Entry 7SCZ (electron microscopy, 3.50 A resolution); this record covers chains I and C of the 11 polymer chains in the assembly.

[Chain I]
Molecule: 147-nt DNA strand
Sequence (147 nucleotides; row label = number of the first residue in the row; numbers below 1 keep their minus sign (DA-73 is residue -73)):
   -73 ATCGGATGTA TATATCTGAC ACGTGCCTGG AGACTAGGGA GTAATCCCCT TGGCGGTTAA
   -13 AACGCGGGGG ACAGCGCGTA CGTGCGTTTA AGCGGTGCTA GAGCTGTCTA CGACCAATTG
    47 AGCGGCCTCG GCACCGGGAT TCTCGAT

[Chain C]
Protein: Histone H2A
From: Homo sapiens
UniProtKB: Q08AJ9 (Q08AJ9_HUMAN); residues 0-129 here correspond to UniProt positions 1-130 (UniProt number = residue number + 1)
Chain sequence (133 residues; row label = number of the first residue in the row; numbers below 1 keep their minus sign (Gly-3 is residue -3)):
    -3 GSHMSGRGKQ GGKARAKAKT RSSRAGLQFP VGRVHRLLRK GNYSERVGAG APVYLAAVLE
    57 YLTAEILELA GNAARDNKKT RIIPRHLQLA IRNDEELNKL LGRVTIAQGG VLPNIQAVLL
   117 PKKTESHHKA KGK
Disordered / not traced: -3 to 10, 119-129
Construct notes: expression tag (-3 to -1)

[Interface between chain I and chain C]
Pairs across the interface (17):
  DG38(I) - Arg42(C)  sugar contact
  DG38(I) - Val43(C)  sugar contact
  DG38(I) - Gly44(C)  phosphate contact
  DG38(I) - Ala45(C)  hydrogen bond to the phosphate
  DA39(I) - Arg35(C)  phosphate contact
  DA39(I) - Arg42(C)  phosphate contact
  DA39(I) - Val43(C)  hydrogen bond to the phosphate
  DA43(I) - Arg11(C)  hydrogen bond to the base
  DT44(I) - Arg11(C)  hydrogen bond to the base
  DG48(I) - Arg29(C)  hydrogen bond to the phosphate
  DC49(I) - Arg29(C)  salt bridge to the phosphate
  DG57(I) - Thr76(C)  hydrogen bond to the phosphate
  DG57(I) - Arg77(C)  hydrogen bond to the sugar
  DC58(I) - Lys75(C)  phosphate contact
  DC58(I) - Thr76(C)  hydrogen bond to the phosphate
  DC58(I) - Arg77(C)  hydrogen bond to the phosphate
  DA59(I) - Lys75(C)  salt bridge to the phosphate
Interface residues without a listed pair, chain I (10 interface residues in all): DA47
Interface residues without a listed pair, chain C (13 interface residues in all): Thr16, His31, Glu41

[In short]
10 residues of chain I face 13 of chain C across their interface; the contacts include 9 hydrogen bonds and 2
salt bridges. Among the polar pairs are DA43(I)-Arg11(C), DT44(I)-Arg11(C) and DG57(I)-Arg77(C).
Chain I is a 147-nt DNA strand and chain C is Histone H2A (Homo sapiens); the structure, Nuc147 bound to
multiple BRCTs, was determined by electron microscopy (same publication as 7SCY).
